PDB entry 6MUR | electron microscopy, 3.10 A resolution | chains A and H of the 8 polymer chains in the assembly

Chain A:
Molecule: Uncharacterized protein
From: Thermococcus onnurineus (strain NA1)
UniProtKB: B6YWB8 (B6YWB8_THEON); residues 1-777 here = UniProt positions 1-777
Sequence (791 residues; row label = number of the first residue in the row; numbers below 1 keep their minus sign (Met-13 is residue -13)):
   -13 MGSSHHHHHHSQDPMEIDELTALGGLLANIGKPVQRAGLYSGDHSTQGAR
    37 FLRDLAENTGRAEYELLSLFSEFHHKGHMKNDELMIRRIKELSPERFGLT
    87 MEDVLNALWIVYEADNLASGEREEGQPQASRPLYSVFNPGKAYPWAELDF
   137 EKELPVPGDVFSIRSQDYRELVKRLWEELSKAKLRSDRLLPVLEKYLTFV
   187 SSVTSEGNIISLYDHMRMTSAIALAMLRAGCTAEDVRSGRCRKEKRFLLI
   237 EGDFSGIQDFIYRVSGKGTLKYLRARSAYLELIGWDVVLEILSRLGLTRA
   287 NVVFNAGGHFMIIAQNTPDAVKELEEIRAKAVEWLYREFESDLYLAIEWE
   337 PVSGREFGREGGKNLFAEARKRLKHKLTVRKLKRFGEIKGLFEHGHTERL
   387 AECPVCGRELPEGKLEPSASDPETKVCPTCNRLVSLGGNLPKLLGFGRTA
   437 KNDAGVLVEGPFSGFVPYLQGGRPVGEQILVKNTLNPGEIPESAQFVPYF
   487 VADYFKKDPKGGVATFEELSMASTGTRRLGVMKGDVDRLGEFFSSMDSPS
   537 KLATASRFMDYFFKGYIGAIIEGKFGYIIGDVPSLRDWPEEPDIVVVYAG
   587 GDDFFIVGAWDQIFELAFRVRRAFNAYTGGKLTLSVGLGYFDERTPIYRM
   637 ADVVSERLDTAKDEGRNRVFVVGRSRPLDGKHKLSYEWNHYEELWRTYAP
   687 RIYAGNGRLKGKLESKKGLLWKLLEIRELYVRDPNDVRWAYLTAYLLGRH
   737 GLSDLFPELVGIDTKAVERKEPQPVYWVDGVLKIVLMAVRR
Not modelled in the structure: -13 to 1, 108-112
Sequence notes: initiating methionine (-13); expression tag (-12 to 0); conflict Ala14 (His in B6YWB8), Asn15 (Asp in B6YWB8)
Metal / ion sites: Zn2+: Cys389, Cys392, Cys413, Cys416
What the authors report for this chain:
  - mutagenesis - K18A, H60A/H61A, D101A, R108A: abolished catalytic activity on ssDNA
  - conformationally variable residues (order/disorder transition): Arg108 to Gln112
  - mutagenesis - E107A, E109A/E110A: increased catalytic activity on ssDNA

Chain H:
Molecule: 40-nt RNA strand
Sequence (40 nucleotides; row label = number of the first residue in the row):
     1 CCCUGGCGCCCAAUACGCAAACCGCCUCUGCCCGCGGGCG
Not modelled in the structure: 1-16, 36-40

Interface between chain A and chain H:
Residue-residue contacts - 8 pairs, chain A then chain H:
  Arg630(A) - C35(H)  hydrogen bond to the base
  Ser701(A) - U29(H)  base contact
  Ser701(A) - G30(H)  hydrogen bond to the base
  Lys703(A) - C31(H)  salt bridge to the phosphate
  Arg776(A) - G30(H)  salt bridge to the phosphate
  Arg776(A) - C31(H)  salt bridge to the phosphate
  Arg776(A) - C32(H)  salt bridge to the phosphate
  Arg777(A) - C31(H)  hydrogen bond to the phosphate

Overview:
Chain A and chain H each contribute 5 residues to their interface, with 3 hydrogen bonds and 4 salt bridges.
Among the polar pairs are Arg630(A)-C35(H), Ser701(A)-G30(H) and Arg777(A)-C31(H). The paper reports that
K18A, H60A/H61A and D101A of chain A, among others, abolish catalytic activity on ssDNA; conformational
variability at Arg108(A); 6 substitutions were tested in all.
Chain A is Uncharacterized protein (Thermococcus onnurineus (strain NA1)) and chain H is a 40-nt RNA strand;
the structure, Cryo-EM structure of Csm-crRNA-target RNA ternary complex in type III-A CRISPR-Cas system, was
determined by electron microscopy, deposited together with 6MUA, 6MUU, 6MUS and 6MUT.
